Entry 3QHF (X-ray diffraction, 1.66 A resolution); this record covers chains H and L.

== Chain H ==
Name: Human monoclonal antibody  del2D1, Fab Heavy Chain
Source organism: Homo sapiens
Notes: fragment: Fab Heavy Chain; engineered mutation(s): deletion of somatic insertion (ITY); antibody fragment or engineered binder
Chain sequence (227 residues; each row starts with the number of its first residue; note: 17 numbers in that range are skipped by the numbering (no residue carries them; nothing is unmodelled there); a row labelled like 35A-35B holds insertion residues (35A, then the next letters in order)):
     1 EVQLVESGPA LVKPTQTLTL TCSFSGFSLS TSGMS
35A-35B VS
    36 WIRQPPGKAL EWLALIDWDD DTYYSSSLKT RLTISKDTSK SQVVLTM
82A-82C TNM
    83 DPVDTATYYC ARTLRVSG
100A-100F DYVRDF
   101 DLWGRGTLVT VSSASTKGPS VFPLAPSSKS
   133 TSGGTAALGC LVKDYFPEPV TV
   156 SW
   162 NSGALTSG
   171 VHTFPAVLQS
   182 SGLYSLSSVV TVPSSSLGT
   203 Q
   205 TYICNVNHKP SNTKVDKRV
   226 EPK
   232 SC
Unresolved in the structure: 233
Modified residues: Glu1 (pyroglutamic acid; PCA)
Disulfide bonds: Cys22-Cys92, Cys142-Cys208

== Chain L ==
Name: Human monoclonal antibody  del2D1, Fab Light Chain
Source organism: Homo sapiens
Notes: fragment: Fab Light Chain; antibody fragment or engineered binder
Chain sequence (217 residues; each row starts with the number of its first residue; note: 4 numbers in that range are skipped by the numbering (no residue carries them; nothing is unmodelled there); a row labelled like 27A-27B holds insertion residues (27A, then the next letters in order)):
     1 EPVLTQPPS
    11 ASGTPGQRVT ISCSGSS
27A-27B SN
    28 IGSNTVSWYQ QVPGTAPKLL IYGNNERPSG VPDRFSGSKS ATSASLAISG LQSEDEADYY
    88 CAAWDDSL
95A-95C NGF
    96 WVFGGGTKLT V
  106A L
   107 GQPKAAPSVT LFPPSSEELQ ANKATLVCLI SDFYPGAVTV AWKADSSPVK AGVETTTPSK
   167 QS
   170 NNKYAASSYL SLTPEQWKSH KSYSCQVTHE G
   203 STVEKTVAPT ECS
Unresolved in the structure: 214-215
Modified residues: Glu1 (pyroglutamic acid; PCA)
Disulfide bonds: Cys23-Cys88, Cys134-Cys194

== Interface between chain H and chain L ==
Residue-residue contacts - 73 pairs, chain H then chain L:
  Gln39(H) - Gln38(L)  hydrogen bond
  Gln39(H) - Tyr87(L)  hydrogen bond
  Lys43(H) - Tyr87(L)  hydrogen bond (backbone-side chain)
  Ala44(H) - Tyr87(L)
  Ala44(H) - Gly99(L)
  Ala44(H) - Gly100(L)
  Leu45(H) - Pro44(L)  hydrophobic
  Leu45(H) - Tyr87(L)  hydrophobic
  Leu45(H) - Phe98(L)
  Trp47(H) - Phe95C(L)  hydrophobic
  Trp47(H) - Trp96(L)
  Trp47(H) - Phe98(L)  hydrophobic
  Tyr58(H) - Trp91(L)  hydrophobic
  Tyr58(H) - Asn95A(L)
  Tyr59(H) - Gly95B(L)
  Tyr59(H) - Phe95C(L)
  Ser61(H) - Phe95C(L)
  Ser62(H) - Glu1(L)
  Ser62(H) - Pro2(L)
  Tyr91(H) - Gln38(L)  hydrogen bond
  Tyr91(H) - Thr42(L)
  Tyr91(H) - Ala43(L)  hydrophobic
  Asp100A(H) - Tyr49(L)  hydrogen bond
  Asp100A(H) - Glu53(L)
  Tyr100B(H) - Tyr49(L)
  Tyr100B(H) - Gly50(L)
  Tyr100B(H) - Asn51(L)
  Tyr100B(H) - Glu53(L)
  Val100C(H) - Tyr49(L)
  Arg100D(H) - Tyr49(L)  hydrogen bond
  Asp100E(H) - Tyr36(L)  hydrogen bond (backbone-side chain)
  Asp100E(H) - Leu46(L)
  Asp100E(H) - Trp96(L)
  Phe100F(H) - Tyr36(L)
  Phe100F(H) - Leu46(L)
  Phe100F(H) - Trp96(L)
  Phe100F(H) - Phe98(L)  hydrophobic
  Asp101(H) - Leu46(L)
  Trp103(H) - Ala43(L)  hydrophobic
  Trp103(H) - Pro44(L)
  Gly104(H) - Ala43(L)
  Phe122(H) - Ser121(L)
  Phe122(H) - Glu124(L)
  Pro123(H) - Ser121(L)
  Pro123(H) - Glu123(L)
  Leu124(H) - Phe118(L)  hydrophobic
  Ala125(H) - Phe118(L)
  Ala139(H) - Phe118(L)
  Leu143(H) - Tyr178(L)  hydrophobic
  Lys145(H) - Glu124(L)  salt bridge
  Lys145(H) - Lys129(L)
  Lys145(H) - Thr131(L)
  His172(H) - Gln167(L)
  His172(H) - Ala174(L)
  Phe174(H) - Leu135(L)  hydrophobic
  Phe174(H) - Ile136(L)
  Phe174(H) - Ala174(L)  hydrophobic
  Phe174(H) - Ala175(L)
  Pro175(H) - Ser165(L)
  Ala176(H) - Thr162(L)
  Val177(H) - Glu160(L)
  Val177(H) - Thr162(L)
  Val177(H) - Tyr178(L)  hydrophobic
  Gln179(H) - Glu160(L)
  Ser180(H) - Glu160(L)  hydrogen bond (backbone-side chain)
  Leu187(H) - Tyr178(L)
  Ser188(H) - Val133(L)
  Ser188(H) - Leu135(L)
  Ser188(H) - Tyr178(L)  hydrogen bond
  Val190(H) - Phe118(L)  hydrophobic
  Val190(H) - Leu135(L)  hydrophobic
  Lys221(H) - Glu123(L)  salt bridge
  Lys228(H) - Pro119(L)
Interface residues without a listed pair, chain H (44 interface residues in all): Ile37, Glu46, Leu50, Leu140, Gly141, Ser186
Interface residues without a listed pair, chain L (47 interface residues in all): Thr32, Ser34, Pro55, Leu95, Thr116, Ser137, Thr161, Ser176, Glu213

== In short ==
The interface between chain H and chain L involves 44 residues on one side and 47 on the other; the contacts
include 9 hydrogen bonds and 2 salt bridges. Polar contacts include Lys145(H)-Glu124(L), Lys221(H)-Glu123(L)
and Gln39(H)-Gln38(L).
Here chain H is Human monoclonal antibody  del2D1, Fab Heavy Chain and chain L is Human monoclonal antibody
del2D1, Fab Light Chain, both from Homo sapiens. Entry 3QHF (Crystal Structure of Fab del2D1, a deletion
variant of anti-influenza antibody 2D1) was determined by X-ray diffraction together with 3QHZ from the same
study.
